PDB entry 9MRX | electron microscopy, 3.75 A resolution | chains K and L of the 11 polymer chains in the assembly

Chain K (and L):
Name: Kiwa protein KwaB
Source organism: Escherichia coli
Notes: chain L of this document is another copy of the same molecule, construct and numbering; everything in this record applies to it too
UniProtKB: P0DW46 (KWAB_ECORM); residue numbers follow UniProt; this construct covers 1-315
Chain sequence (315 residues; numbered 1 to 315; the number before each row is that of its first residue):
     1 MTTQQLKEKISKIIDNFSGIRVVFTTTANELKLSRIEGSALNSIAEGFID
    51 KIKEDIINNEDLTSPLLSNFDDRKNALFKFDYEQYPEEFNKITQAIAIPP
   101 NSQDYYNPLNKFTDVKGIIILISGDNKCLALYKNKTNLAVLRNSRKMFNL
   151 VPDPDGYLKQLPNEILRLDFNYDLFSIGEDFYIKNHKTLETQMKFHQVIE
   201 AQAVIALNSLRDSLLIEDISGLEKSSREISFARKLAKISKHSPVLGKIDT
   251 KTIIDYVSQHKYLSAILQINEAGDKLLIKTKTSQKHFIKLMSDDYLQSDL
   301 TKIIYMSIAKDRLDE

Interface between chain K and chain L:
Residue-residue contacts (134; chain K residue first):
  S34(K) with L158(L)
  R35(K) with D155(L), salt bridge; G156(L); Y157(L); L158(L), hydrogen bond (backbone-backbone)
  I36(K) with R142(L); L158(L)
  E37(K) with Y157(L); L158(L), hydrogen bond (backbone-backbone); K159(L)
  A40(K) with R142(L), hydrogen bond (backbone-side chain); Q160(L)
  I44(K) with V140(L), hydrophobic; R142(L)
  E60(K) with K281(L), salt bridge
  T63(K) with I308(L)
  D72(K) with R73(L); K74(L); N75(L)
  R73(K) with D72(L); K74(L); I308(L)
  K74(K) with D72(L), hydrogen bond (backbone-backbone); R73(L); K74(L); H186(L)
  N107(K) with P154(L)
  P108(K) with S144(L)
  L109(K) with K146(L); P154(L), hydrophobic
  F112(K) with L158(L), hydrophobic
  A139(K) with L168(L); F170(L)
  V140(K) with I44(L), hydrophobic; R167(L); L168(L); F170(L), hydrophobic
  L141(K) with L141(L), hydrophobic; I165(L), hydrophobic; L166(L); R167(L)
  R142(K) with I36(L); A40(L); I165(L); L166(L); R167(L)
  N143(K) with I165(L)
  K146(K) with P108(L); L109(L)
  P154(K) with P108(L); L109(L), hydrophobic
  G156(K) with R35(L)
  Y157(K) with R35(L); E37(L)
  L158(K) with R35(L), hydrogen bond (backbone-backbone); I36(L); E37(L), hydrogen bond (backbone-backbone); A40(L)
  E164(K) with N143(L)
  I165(K) with L141(L), hydrophobic; R142(L); N143(L)
  L166(K) with L141(L); R142(L), hydrogen bond (backbone-backbone)
  R167(K) with A139(L); V140(L); D169(L), salt bridge
  L168(K) with V140(L); R142(L)
  D169(K) with A139(L); D169(L)
  F170(K) with V140(L), hydrophobic
  K184(K) with K74(L), hydrogen bond (backbone-side chain)
  E228(K) with E60(L)
  F231(K) with E60(L)
  V244(K) with L300(L), hydrophobic; T301(L)
  I248(K) with L300(L), hydrophobic
  T252(K) with L300(L)
  Y256(K) with D299(L); L300(L), hydrophobic
  Y262(K) with L313(L)
  D293(K) with S298(L), hydrogen bond; T301(L)
  Y295(K) with L313(L), hydrophobic
  L296(K) with L296(L), hydrophobic; Q297(L); S298(L)
  Q297(K) with L296(L); Q297(L), hydrogen bond (backbone-backbone); D299(L)
  S298(K) with D293(L), hydrogen bond; L296(L)
  D299(K) with Y256(L); Q297(L)
  L300(K) with V244(L), hydrophobic; I248(L), hydrophobic; Y256(L), hydrophobic
  T301(K) with V244(L); I248(L); D293(L), hydrogen bond
  I303(K) with R312(L)
  I304(K) with R312(L); L313(L), hydrophobic; D314(L)
  Y305(K) with D293(L); K310(L); D311(L); R312(L); L313(L)
  M306(K) with K310(L); D311(L), hydrogen bond (backbone-backbone); L313(L), hydrophobic
  S307(K) with S307(L), hydrogen bond; A309(L), hydrogen bond (side chain-backbone); K310(L)
  I308(K) with R73(L); A309(L), hydrogen bond (backbone-backbone)
  A309(K) with M306(L); S307(L); I308(L), hydrogen bond (backbone-backbone); A309(L), hydrogen bond (backbone-backbone)
  K310(K) with Y305(L); M306(L)
  D311(K) with Y305(L); M306(L), hydrogen bond (backbone-backbone)
  R312(K) with I304(L), hydrogen bond (side chain-backbone); Y305(L)
  L313(K) with Y262(L); Y295(L), hydrophobic; I304(L); Y305(L); M306(L)
  E315(K) with Y262(L), hydrogen bond (backbone-side chain)
Other interface residues (no listed pair), chain K (70 interface residues in all): F24, L41, E54, D61, S144, K159, N185, S230, K234, P243
Other interface residues (no listed pair), chain L (66 interface residues in all): S43, D61, T63, F112, P152, K187, P243, T252, I303

Overview:
70 residues of chain K and 66 residues of chain L are in contact; the contacts include 21 hydrogen bonds and 3
salt bridges. Polar contacts include R35(K)-D155(L), E60(K)-K281(L) and R167(K)-D169(L).
Both chains are Kiwa protein KwaB (Escherichia coli). Entry 9MRX (Cryo-EM structure of KwaA-KwaB complex) was
determined by electron microscopy.
